PDB entry 4JV2 | X-ray diffraction, 2.74 A resolution | chains A and C of the 3 polymer chains in the assembly

# Chain A
Molecule: DNA polymerase IV
Organism: Sulfolobus solfataricus
Notes: EC 2.7.7.7
UniProtKB: Q97W02 (DPO4_SULSO); numbering as in UniProt (aligned over 1-341)
Chain sequence (347 residues; row label = number of the first residue in the row; numbers below 1 keep their minus sign (His-5 is residue -5)):
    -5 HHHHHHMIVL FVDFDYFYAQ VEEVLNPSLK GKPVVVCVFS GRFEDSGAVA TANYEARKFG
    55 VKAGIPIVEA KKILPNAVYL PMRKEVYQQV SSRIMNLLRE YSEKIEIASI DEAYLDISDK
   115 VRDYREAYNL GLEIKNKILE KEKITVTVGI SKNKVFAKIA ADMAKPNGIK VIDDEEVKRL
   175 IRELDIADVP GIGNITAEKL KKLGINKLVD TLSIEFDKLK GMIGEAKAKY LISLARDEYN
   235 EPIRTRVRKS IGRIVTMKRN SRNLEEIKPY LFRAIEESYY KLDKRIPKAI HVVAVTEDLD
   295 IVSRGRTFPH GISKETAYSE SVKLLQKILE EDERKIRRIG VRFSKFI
Disordered / not traced: -5 to 0
Differences from the reference sequence: expression tag (-5 to 0)
Ion coordination: Ca2+ site 1: Asp7, Phe8, Asp105 (together with 2'-deoxyadenosine 5'-triphosphate); Ca2+ site 2: Ala181, Ile186
Ligand contacts: 2'-deoxyadenosine 5'-triphosphate (DTP): Asp7, Phe8, Asp9, Tyr10, Phe11, Tyr12, Val43, Ala44, Thr45, Tyr48, Arg51, Ala57, Gly58, Ile104, Asp105, Glu106, Lys159
UniProt features mapped onto this chain:
  - active site: Glu106
  - binding site (Mg(2+)): Asp7, Asp105
  - site: Tyr12 (Substrate discrimination)

# Chain C
Molecule: 13-nt DNA strand
Sequence (13 nucleotides; row label = number of the first residue in the row):
   501 GGGGGAAGGA TTC

# Interface between chain A and chain C
Contacting residue pairs (26):
  Glu106(A) with DC513(C), phosphate contact
  Lys152(A) with DC513(C), hydrogen bond to the phosphate
  Pro184(A) with DC513(C), phosphate contact
  Gly185(A) with DT512(C), sugar contact; DC513(C), hydrogen bond to the phosphate
  Ile186(A) with DT512(C), phosphate contact; DC513(C), hydrogen bond to the phosphate
  Gly187(A) with DT512(C), hydrogen bond to the phosphate; DC513(C), phosphate contact
  Asn188(A) with DT512(C), phosphate contact
  Ile189(A) with DT511(C), phosphate contact; DT512(C), hydrogen bond to the phosphate
  Thr190(A) with DT511(C), phosphate contact; DT512(C), hydrogen bond to the phosphate
  Lys193(A) with DT511(C), salt bridge to the phosphate
  Val296(A) with DG509(C), phosphate contact
  Ser297(A) with DG508(C), phosphate contact; DG509(C), hydrogen bond to the phosphate
  Arg298(A) with DG508(C), phosphate contact; DG509(C), salt bridge to the phosphate
  Gly299(A) with DG508(C), hydrogen bond to the phosphate
  Arg300(A) with DA507(C), phosphate contact
  Thr301(A) with DA506(C), sugar contact; DA507(C), hydrogen bond to the phosphate
  Lys321(A) with DG508(C), salt bridge to the phosphate
  Lys339(A) with DA506(C), salt bridge to the phosphate
Interface residues without a listed pair, chain A (21 interface residues in all): Val183, Lys221, Ile295

# In short
Chain A and chain C form an interface of 21 and 7 residues respectively; the contacts include 9 hydrogen bonds
and 4 salt bridges. Polar pairs include Lys152(A)-DC513(C), Gly185(A)-DC513(C) and Ile186(A)-DC513(C). Bound
to chain A: 2'-deoxyadenosine 5'-triphosphate.
Chain A is DNA polymerase IV (Sulfolobus solfataricus) and chain C is a 13-nt DNA strand; the structure,
Ternary complex of gamma-OHPDG adduct modified dna with dna (-1 primer) polymerase iv and incoming datp, was
determined by X-ray diffraction together with 4JUZ, 4JV0 and 4JV1 from the same study.
